PDB entry 1N60 | X-ray diffraction, 1.19 A resolution | chains A and B of the 6 polymer chains in the assembly

[Chain A]
Protein: Carbon monoxide dehydrogenase small chain
From: Oligotropha carboxidovorans
Notes: EC 1.2.99.2
Reference sequence: P19921 (DCMS_OLICA); residues 1-166 here = UniProt positions 1-166
Amino-acid sequence (166 residues; numbered 1 to 166; the number before each row is that of its first residue):
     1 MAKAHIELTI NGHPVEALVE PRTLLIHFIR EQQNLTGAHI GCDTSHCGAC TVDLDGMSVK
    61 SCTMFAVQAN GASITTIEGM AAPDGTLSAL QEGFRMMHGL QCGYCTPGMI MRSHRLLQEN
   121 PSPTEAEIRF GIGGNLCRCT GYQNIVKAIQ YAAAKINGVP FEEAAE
Not modelled in the structure: 1-2, 164-166
Metal / ion sites: 2Fe-2S cluster Fe site 1: Cys42, Cys47, Cys50, Cys62; 2Fe-2S cluster Fe site 2: Cys102, Cys105, Cys137, Cys139
Ligand contacts:
  - FAD (flavin-adenine dinucleotide): Thr44, Ser45, His46
  - 2Fe-2S cluster (FES), molecule 1: His39, Ile40, Gly41, Cys42, Ser45, His46, Cys47, Gly48, Ala49, Cys50, Lys60, Cys62
  - 2Fe-2S cluster (FES), molecule 2: Leu100, Gln101, Cys102, Gly103, Tyr104, Cys105, Thr106, Cys137, Arg138, Cys139, Thr140
  - pterin cytosine dinucleotide (MCN): Gln101, Cys102, Cys139

[Chain B]
Protein: Carbon monoxide dehydrogenase large chain
From: Oligotropha carboxidovorans
Notes: EC 1.2.99.2
Reference sequence: P19919 (DCML_OLICA); residues 1-809 here = UniProt positions 1-809
Amino-acid sequence (809 residues; each row starts with the number of its first residue):
     1 MNIQTTVEPT SAERAEKLQG MGCKRKRVED IRFTQGKGNY VDDVKLPGML FGDFVRSSHA
    61 HARIKSIDTS KAKALPGVFA VLTAADLKPL NLHYMPTLAG DVQAVLADEK VLFQNQEVAF
   121 VVAKDRYVAA DAIELVEVDY EPLPVLVDPF KAMEPDAPLL REDIKDKMTG AHGARKHHNH
   181 IFRWEIGDKE GTDATFAKAE VVSKDMFTYH RVHPSPLETC QCVASMDKIK GELTLWGTFQ
   241 APHVIRTVVS LISGLPEHKI HVIAPDIGGG FGNKVGAYSG YVCAVVASIV LGVPVKWVED
   301 RMENLSTTSF ARDYHMTTEL AATKDGKILA MRCHVLADHG AFDACADPSK WPAGFMNICT
   361 GSYDMPVAHL AVDGVYTNKA SGGVAYRCSF RVTEAVYAIE RAIETLAQRL EMDSADLRIK
   421 NFIQPEQFPY MAPLGWEYDS GNYPLAMKKA MDTVGYHQLR AEQKAKQEAF KRGETREIMG
   481 IGISFFTEIV GAGPSKNCDI LGVSMFDSAE IRIHPTGSVI ARMGTKSQGQ GHETTYAQII
   541 ATELGIPADD IMIEEGNTDT APYGLGTYGS RSTPTAGAAT AVAARKIKAK AQMIAAHMLE
   601 VHEGDLEWDV DRFRVKGLPE KFKTMKELAW ASYNSPPPNL EPGLEAVNYY DPPNMTYPFG
   661 AYFCIMDIDV DTGVAKTRRF YALDDCGTRI NPMIIEGQVH GGLTEAFAVA MGQEIRYDEQ
   721 GNVLGASFMD FFLPTAVETP KWETDYTVTP SPHHPIGAKG VGESPHVGGV PCFSNAVNDA
   781 YAFLNAGHIQ MPHDAWRLWK VGEQLGLHV
Not modelled in the structure: 1-6
Ligand contacts:
  - pterin cytosine dinucleotide (MCN): Gly269, Gly270, Phe271, Gly272, Tyr386, Arg387, Gln528, Gly529, Gln530, Gly531, His532, Thr535, Thr567, Tyr568, Gly569, Ser570, Arg571, Ser572, Thr573, Pro574, Cys686, Thr688, Arg689, Ile690, Asn691, Ile694, Ile695, Gln698, Ala758, Lys759, Gly760, Val761, Gly762, Glu763
  - mo(VI)(=o)(oh)2 cluster (OMO): Gln240, Phe271, Gly272, Val275, Ala385, Tyr386, Arg387, Cys388, Thr567, Tyr568, Gly569, Glu763
Reported in the primary citation:
  - binding site for mo(VI)(=o)(oh)2 cluster: Glu763
  - conformationally variable residues: Cys388
  - catalytic residues: Glu763 (proposed by the authors, not directly observed)

[Interface between chain A and chain B]
Pairs across the interface - 105 pairs, chain A then chain B:
  Arg22(A) with Tyr127(B); Asp131(B), salt bridge
  Thr23(A) with Tyr127(B)
  Leu24(A) with Tyr127(B), hydrogen bond (backbone-side chain)
  His27(A) with Arg126(B); Tyr127(B), hydrogen bond
  Arg30(A) with Asp42(B), hydrogen bond (side chain-backbone); Asp43(B), salt bridge; Lys45(B), hydrogen bond (backbone-side chain)
  Glu31(A) with Lys45(B); Arg126(B), salt bridge
  Asn34(A) with Lys45(B)
  Thr36(A) with Asp43(B); Lys45(B)
  Gly37(A) with Gly36(B)
  His39(A) with Tyr40(B)
  Gly41(A) with Leu217(B); Arg301(B), hydrogen bond (backbone-side chain); Phe728(B)
  Cys42(A) with Arg301(B); Phe728(B), hydrophobic
  Asp43(A) with Asp300(B); Arg301(B), hydrogen bond (side chain-backbone); Met302(B), hydrogen bond (side chain-backbone)
  Thr44(A) with Met302(B); Phe728(B)
  His46(A) with Phe728(B), hydrogen bond (side chain-backbone); Met729(B)
  Cys47(A) with Leu217(B), hydrophobic
  Ile77(A) with Thr34(B); Gln35(B); Gly36(B)
  Glu78(A) with Gln35(B)
  Ala81(A) with Gln35(B)
  Leu87(A) with Gln35(B)
  Gln91(A) with Thr34(B), hydrogen bond (side chain-backbone); Gln35(B)
  Arg95(A) with Lys26(B); Arg27(B), hydrogen bond (side chain-backbone); Asp30(B); Ile31(B)
  Met96(A) with Lys26(B), hydrogen bond (backbone-side chain)
  His98(A) with Arg27(B); Met693(B); Ile694(B); Gly697(B)
  Leu100(A) with Arg27(B); Asp30(B); Phe33(B), hydrophobic; Thr34(B)
  Gln101(A) with Arg27(B), hydrogen bond (backbone-side chain); Phe33(B); Gly529(B); Gly697(B), hydrogen bond (side chain-backbone); Gln698(B), hydrogen bond
  Cys102(A) with Phe33(B); Tyr40(B), hydrogen bond (backbone-side chain); Ile267(B); Gly268(B); Gly269(B); Gln528(B); Gly529(B)
  Gly103(A) with Phe33(B); Tyr40(B), hydrogen bond (backbone-side chain)
  Tyr104(A) with Tyr40(B); Leu217(B); Glu218(B); Gly268(B)
  Cys105(A) with Leu217(B), hydrophobic
  Glu125(A) with Lys741(B), salt bridge
  Arg129(A) with Ala736(B), hydrogen bond (side chain-backbone); Val737(B); Thr739(B), hydrogen bond (side chain-backbone)
  Phe130(A) with Val737(B), hydrophobic
  Ile132(A) with Ala736(B), hydrophobic
  Gly133(A) with Thr735(B)
  Leu136(A) with Leu217(B); Leu733(B); Pro734(B); Thr735(B)
  Arg138(A) with Pro214(B), hydrogen bond (side chain-backbone); Ser215(B), hydrogen bond (side chain-backbone); Leu217(B); Phe271(B); Tyr386(B); Glu705(B), salt bridge; Leu733(B)
  Cys139(A) with Phe271(B), hydrophobic; Gly697(B); Gly701(B)
  Thr140(A) with His700(B); Gly701(B)
  Gly141(A) with His700(B); Gly701(B); Thr704(B); Thr739(B); Trp742(B)
  Tyr142(A) with Pro734(B), hydrogen bond (side chain-backbone); Thr735(B); Ala736(B), hydrophobic; Thr739(B)
  Gln143(A) with His700(B), hydrogen bond; Lys741(B); Trp742(B), hydrogen bond (side chain-backbone)
  Asn144(A) with His700(B)
Other interface residues (no listed pair), chain A (49 interface residues in all): Ile40, Ala49, Phe94, Thr106, Pro107, Ile110
Other interface residues (no listed pair), chain B (54 interface residues in all): Val28, Lys37, Val128, Pro216, Glu303, Ser727, Pro740

[In short]
49 residues of chain A face 54 of chain B across their interface; the contacts include 23 hydrogen bonds and 5
salt bridges. Among the polar pairs are Arg22(A)-Asp131(B), Arg30(A)-Asp43(B) and Glu31(A)-Arg126(B). From the
paper: the catalytic residue Glu763(B); a binding site for mo(VI)(=o)(oh)2 cluster at Glu763(B).
Here chain A is Carbon monoxide dehydrogenase small chain and chain B is Carbon monoxide dehydrogenase large
chain, both from Oligotropha carboxidovorans. Entry 1N60 (Crystal Structure of the Cu,Mo-CO Dehydrogenase
(CODH); Cyanide-inactivated Form) was determined by X-ray diffraction together with 1N5W, 1N61, 1N62 and 1N63
from the same study.
